Entry 3ZIA (X-ray diffraction, 2.50 A resolution); this record covers chains M and T of the 10 polymer chains in the assembly.

[Chain M]
Name: ATP synthase subunit alpha, mitochondrial
Organism: Saccharomyces cerevisiae
UniProtKB: P07251 (ATPA_YEAST); residues 1-510 here correspond to UniProt positions 36-545 (UniProt number = residue number + 35)
Amino-acid sequence (510 residues; row label = number of the first residue in the row):
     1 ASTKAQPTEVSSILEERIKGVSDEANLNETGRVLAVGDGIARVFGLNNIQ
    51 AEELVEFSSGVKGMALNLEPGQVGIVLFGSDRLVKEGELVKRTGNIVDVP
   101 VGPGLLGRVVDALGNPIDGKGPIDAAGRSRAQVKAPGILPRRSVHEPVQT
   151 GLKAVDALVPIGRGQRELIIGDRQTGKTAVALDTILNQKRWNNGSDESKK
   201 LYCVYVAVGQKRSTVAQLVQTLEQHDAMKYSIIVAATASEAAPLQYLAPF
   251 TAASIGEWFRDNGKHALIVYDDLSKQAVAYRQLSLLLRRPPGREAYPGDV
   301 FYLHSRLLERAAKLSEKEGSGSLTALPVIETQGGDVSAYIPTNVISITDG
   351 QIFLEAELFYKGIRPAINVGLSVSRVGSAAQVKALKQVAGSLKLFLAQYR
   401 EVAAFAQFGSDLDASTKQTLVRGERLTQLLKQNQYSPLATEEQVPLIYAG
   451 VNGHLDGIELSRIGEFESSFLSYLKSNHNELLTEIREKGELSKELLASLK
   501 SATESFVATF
Disordered / not traced: 1-25, 510
Ion coordination: Mg2+: Thr-178 (together with ADP)
Residues lining bound ligands: ADP (adenosine-5'-diphosphate): Asp-172, Arg-173, Gln-174, Thr-175, Gly-176, Lys-177, Thr-178, Ala-179, Glu-330, Phe-359, Arg-364, Pro-365, Gln-432, Asn-433, Gln-434
Curated features (UniProtKB/Swiss-Prot):
  - binding site (ATP): Gly-171 to Thr-178
  - site: Ser-372 (Required for activity)
  - modified residue (Phosphoserine): Ser-22, Ser-143
Reported in the primary citation:
  - catalytic residues: Arg-375 (citing earlier work)

[Chain T]
Name: Atpase inhibitor, mitochondrial
Organism: Saccharomyces cerevisiae
Notes: fragment: inhibitor protein
UniProtKB: P01097 (ATIF_YEAST); residues 1-63 here correspond to UniProt positions 23-85 (UniProt number = residue number + 22)
Amino-acid sequence (63 residues; row label = number of the first residue in the row):
     1 SEGSTGTPRGSGSEDSFVKRARATEDFFVRQREKEQLRHLKEQLEKQRKK
    51 IDSLENKIDSMTK
Disordered / not traced: 37-63
Construct notes: engineered mutation Ala-21 (Glu43 in P01097)

[Interface between chain M and chain T]
Pairs across the interface (15):
  Leu-371(M) with Ser-11(T)
  Arg-400(M) with Lys-19(T)
  Glu-401(M) with Asp-26(T)
  Ala-404(M) with Lys-19(T); Ala-23(T)
  Phe-405(M) with Asp-26(T); Phe-27(T)
  Gln-407(M) with Lys-19(T)
  Phe-408(M) with Thr-24(T); Phe-27(T), hydrophobic
  Ser-410(M) with Phe-27(T)
  Leu-412(M) with Phe-27(T), hydrophobic
  Asp-413(M) with Arg-30(T); Gln-31(T)
  Thr-416(M) with Arg-30(T)

[Summary]
The interface between chain M and chain T involves 11 residues on one side and 8 on the other. Chain M binds
ADP. Curated annotation (UniProt) lists 8 ATP-binding residues on chain M. From the paper: the catalytic
residue Arg-375(M).
Here chain M is ATP synthase subunit alpha, mitochondrial and chain T is Atpase inhibitor, mitochondrial, both
from Saccharomyces cerevisiae. Entry 3ZIA (The structure of F1-ATPase from Saccharomyces cerevisiae inhibited
by its regulatory protein IF1) was determined by X-ray diffraction.
